7Z1N - chains O and Q of the 17 polymer chains in the assembly; structure by electron microscopy, 3.90 A resolution.

# Chain O
Protein: DNA-directed RNA polymerase III subunit RPC3
Organism: Saccharomyces cerevisiae W303
Reference sequence: P32349 (RPC3_YEAST); numbering as in UniProt (aligned over 1-654)
Sequence (654 residues; each row starts with the number of its first residue):
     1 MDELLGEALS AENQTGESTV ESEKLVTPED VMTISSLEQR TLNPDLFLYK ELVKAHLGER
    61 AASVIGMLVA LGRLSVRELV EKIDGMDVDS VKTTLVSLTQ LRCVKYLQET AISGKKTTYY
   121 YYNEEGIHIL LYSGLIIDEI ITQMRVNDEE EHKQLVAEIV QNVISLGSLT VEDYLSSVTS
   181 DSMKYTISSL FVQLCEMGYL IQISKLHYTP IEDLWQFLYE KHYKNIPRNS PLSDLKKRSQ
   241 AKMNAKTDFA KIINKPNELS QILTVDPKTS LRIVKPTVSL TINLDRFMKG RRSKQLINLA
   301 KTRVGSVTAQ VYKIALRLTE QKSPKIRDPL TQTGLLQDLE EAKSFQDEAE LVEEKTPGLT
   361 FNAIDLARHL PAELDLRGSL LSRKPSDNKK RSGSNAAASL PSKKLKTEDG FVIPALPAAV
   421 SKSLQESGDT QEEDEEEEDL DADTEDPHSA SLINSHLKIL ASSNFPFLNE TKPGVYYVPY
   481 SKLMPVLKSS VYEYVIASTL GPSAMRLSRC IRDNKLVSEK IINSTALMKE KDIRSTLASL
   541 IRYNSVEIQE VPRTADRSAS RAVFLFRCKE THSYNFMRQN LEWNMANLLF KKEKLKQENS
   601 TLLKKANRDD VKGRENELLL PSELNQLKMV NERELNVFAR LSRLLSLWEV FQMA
Unresolved in the structure: 1-21, 385-446, 654
Swiss-Prot annotation at these positions:
  - region: Leu581 to Leu602 (Leucine-zipper)
  - modified residue: Thr27 (Phosphothreonine), Ser392 (Phosphoserine), Ser394 (Phosphoserine)

# Chain Q
Protein: DNA-directed RNA polymerase III subunit RPC7
Organism: Saccharomyces cerevisiae W303
Reference sequence: P17890 (RPC7_YEAST); residue numbers follow UniProt; this construct covers 1-251
Sequence (251 residues; numbered 1 to 251; the number before each row is that of its first residue):
     1 MSSYRGGSRG GGSNYMSNLP FGLGYGDVGK NHITEFPSIP LPINGPITNK ERSLAVKYIN
    61 FGKTVKDGPF YTGSMSLIID QQENSKSGKR KPNIILDEDD TNDGIERYSD KYLKKRKIGI
   121 SIDDHPYNLN LFPNELYNVM GINKKKLLAI SKFNNADDVF TGTGLQDENI GLSMLAKLKE
   181 LAEDVDDAST GDGAAKGSKT GEGEDDDLAD DDFEEDEDEE DDDDYNAEKY FNNGDDDDYG
   241 DEEDPNEEAA F
Unresolved in the structure: 1-13, 76-100, 162-251
Swiss-Prot annotation at these positions:
  - modified residue: Ser189 (Phosphoserine)

# Chain O / chain Q interface
Contacting residue pairs (95; chain O residue first):
  Val31(O) with Glu35(Q)
  Ile34(O) with Phe36(Q), hydrophobic
  Ser35(O) with Phe36(Q)
  Leu37(O) with Glu35(Q)
  Arg40(O) with Glu35(Q), salt bridge
  His56(O) with Phe61(Q)
  Leu57(O) with Phe70(Q); Tyr71(Q)
  Gly58(O) with Tyr71(Q), hydrogen bond (backbone-backbone); Thr72(Q)
  Glu59(O) with Gly73(Q); Ser74(Q), hydrogen bond
  Arg60(O) with Thr72(Q); Gly73(Q); Met75(Q)
  Ala61(O) with Thr72(Q)
  Val76(O) with Glu135(Q)
  Met86(O) with Met75(Q), hydrophobic
  Lys92(O) with Glu135(Q); Leu136(Q); Val139(Q)
  Thr93(O) with Ile122(Q); Val139(Q)
  Thr94(O) with Thr72(Q)
  Val96(O) with Ile122(Q), hydrophobic; Tyr127(Q); Phe132(Q), hydrophobic; Leu136(Q), hydrophobic
  Ser97(O) with Phe70(Q); Ile122(Q)
  Gln100(O) with Phe70(Q); His125(Q), hydrogen bond; Pro126(Q); Tyr127(Q); Phe132(Q)
  Tyr106(O) with Asn130(Q); Leu131(Q), hydrogen bond (side chain-backbone)
  Gln108(O) with Asn134(Q)
  Thr118(O) with Glu135(Q), hydrogen bond
  Tyr120(O) with Pro133(Q); Glu135(Q); Leu136(Q)
  Leu131(O) with Tyr58(Q)
  Ser133(O) with Phe61(Q)
  Gly134(O) with Lys57(Q); Tyr58(Q)
  Leu135(O) with Leu54(Q), hydrophobic; Tyr58(Q)
  Ile137(O) with Lys57(Q)
  Gln154(O) with Phe153(Q), hydrogen bond (side chain-backbone); Asn155(Q), hydrogen bond
  Ala157(O) with Phe153(Q), hydrophobic
  Glu158(O) with Ser151(Q); Phe153(Q)
  Gln161(O) with Thr64(Q), hydrogen bond; Lys152(Q), hydrogen bond (side chain-backbone)
  Asn162(O) with Ile150(Q), hydrogen bond (side chain-backbone); Ser151(Q)
  Ile164(O) with Phe61(Q), hydrophobic
  Ser165(O) with Phe61(Q); Val65(Q)
  Leu166(O) with His125(Q)
  Asp173(O) with Pro126(Q); Ala149(Q)
  Ser177(O) with Ala149(Q), hydrogen bond (side chain-backbone)
  Ile203(O) with Leu131(Q), hydrophobic
  Ser204(O) with Leu131(Q)
  Lys205(O) with Asn130(Q)
  Tyr208(O) with Leu131(Q), hydrophobic
  Ser498(O) with Pro42(Q)
  Thr499(O) with Ile39(Q); Pro40(Q)
  Glu615(O) with Phe160(Q)
  Asn616(O) with Phe160(Q)
  Leu624(O) with Phe160(Q), hydrophobic
  Leu627(O) with Phe160(Q), hydrophobic
  Lys628(O) with Thr161(Q)
  Asn631(O) with Val159(Q); Phe160(Q)
  Leu635(O) with Ile47(Q), hydrophobic; Arg52(Q); Ala55(Q), hydrophobic
  Asn636(O) with Ile47(Q)
  Phe638(O) with Tyr58(Q), hydrophobic
  Arg640(O) with Ile43(Q); Asn44(Q), hydrogen bond (side chain-backbone); Gly45(Q)
  Ser642(O) with Leu54(Q)
  Arg643(O) with Ile43(Q), hydrogen bond (side chain-backbone); Gly45(Q), hydrogen bond (side chain-backbone); Pro46(Q), hydrogen bond (side chain-backbone); Glu51(Q), salt bridge
  Leu644(O) with Ile43(Q), hydrophobic
  Leu645(O) with Tyr58(Q)
  Leu647(O) with Ile43(Q), hydrophobic
Other interface residues (no listed pair), chain O (77 interface residues in all): Ser22, Val26, Asp89, Leu95, Thr99, Leu101, Leu130, Asp138, Ile141, Lys153, Ser168, Tyr174, Ser279, Asn584, Asn607, Glu632, Ala639, Leu641
Other interface residues (no listed pair), chain Q (55 interface residues in all): His32, Leu41, Lys63, Lys66, Pro69, Asn128, Asn138, Asn154, Asp158

# Summary
77 residues of chain O and 55 residues of chain Q are in contact; the contacts include 15 hydrogen bonds and 2
salt bridges. Among the polar pairs are Arg40(O)-Glu35(Q), Arg643(O)-Glu51(Q) and Glu59(O)-Ser74(Q).
Chain O is DNA-directed RNA polymerase III subunit RPC3 and chain Q is DNA-directed RNA polymerase III subunit
RPC7, both from Saccharomyces cerevisiae W303; the structure, Structure of yeast RNA Polymerase III Delta
C53-C37-C11, was determined by electron microscopy together with 7Z1L, 7Z1M and 7Z1O from the same study.
